8J0K - chains A and C of the 4 polymer chains in the assembly; structure by X-ray diffraction, 2.10 A resolution.

[Chain A]
Name: Transcription factor AP-2-alpha
From: Homo sapiens
UniProtKB: P05549 (AP2A_HUMAN); numbering as in UniProt (aligned over 202-420)
Chain sequence (219 residues; row label = number of the first residue in the row):
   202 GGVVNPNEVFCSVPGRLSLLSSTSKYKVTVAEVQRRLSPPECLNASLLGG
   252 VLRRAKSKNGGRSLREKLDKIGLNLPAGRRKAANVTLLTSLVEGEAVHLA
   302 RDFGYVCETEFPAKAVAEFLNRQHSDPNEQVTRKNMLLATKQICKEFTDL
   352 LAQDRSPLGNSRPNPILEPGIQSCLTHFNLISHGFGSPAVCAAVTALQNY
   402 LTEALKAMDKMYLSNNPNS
Disordered / not traced: 202-203, 417-420
Small-molecule neighbours: guanidine-3-propanol (PG3): Pro241, Glu242, Cys243, Arg280, Arg281, Ala283
Curated features (UniProtKB/Swiss-Prot):
  - modified residue: Ser239 (Phosphoserine)
From the paper describing this entry:
  - binding site for the 13-nt DNA strand: Arg217, Ser222, Lys226, Arg254, Arg255, Ala256, Lys257, Ser258, Lys259, Asn260
  - binding site for the 13-nt DNA strand (chain C): Arg254, Lys257
  - specificity-determining residues: Ser222, Ser247, Lys257
  - mutagenesis - S222A, K226A (35-fold): decreased binding to the 13-nt DNA strand
  - mutagenesis - R254A, K257A: abolished binding to the 13-nt DNA strand
  - disease-associated variants - R217S: abolished binding to the 13-nt DNA strand
  - disease-associated variants - R254W, R255G, G262E (7-fold): decreased binding to the 13-nt DNA strand
  - disease-associated variants - V214D, L218P, R236P, S239P, L249P: decreased expression
  - disease-associated variants - V214D, R217S, L218P, R236P, S239P, L249P: decreased stability
  - mutagenesis - V307D, F379D, V391D, L398D: decreased stability

[Chain C]
Molecule: 13-nt DNA strand
Sequence (13 nucleotides; row label = number of the first residue in the row):
     1 CTGCCTCGGGCAC

[Interface between chain A and chain C]
Residue-residue contacts (8; chain A residue first):
  Arg254(A) - DG8(C)  phosphate contact
  Arg254(A) - DG9(C)  salt bridge to the phosphate
  Arg255(A) - DG8(C)  phosphate contact
  Ala256(A) - DG8(C)  hydrogen bond to the phosphate
  Ala256(A) - DG9(C)  base contact
  Lys257(A) - DG9(C)  hydrogen bond to the base
  Lys257(A) - DG10(C)  hydrogen bond to the base
  Lys257(A) - DC11(C)  base contact
Interface residues without a listed pair, chain C (5 interface residues in all): DC7

[Summary]
The interface between chain A and chain C involves 4 residues on one side and 5 on the other; the contacts
include 3 hydrogen bonds and 1 salt bridge. Polar contacts include Lys257(A)-DG9(C), Lys257(A)-DG10(C) and
Ala256(A)-DG8(C). The paper reports a binding site for the 13-nt DNA strand at Arg217(A), Ser222(A) and
Lys226(A) among others; V214D, R217S and L218P of chain A, among others, reduce stability; 17 substitutions
were tested in all.
Chain A is Transcription factor AP-2-alpha (Homo sapiens) and chain C is a 13-nt DNA strand; the structure,
Crystal structure of human TFAP2A in complex with DNA, was determined by X-ray diffraction, deposited together
with 8J0L, 8J0Q and 8J0R.
